8G8B - chains C and J of the 11 polymer chains in the assembly; structure by electron microscopy, 4.30 A resolution (low resolution: residue-level contacts below are approximate; hydrogen-bond / salt-bridge calls are withheld).

[Chain C]
Protein: Histone H2A
Organism: Xenopus laevis
UniProtKB: Q6AZJ8 (Q6AZJ8_XENLA); residues 1-129 here correspond to UniProt positions 2-130 (UniProt number = residue number + 1)
Sequence (129 residues; numbered 1 to 129; the number before each row is that of its first residue):
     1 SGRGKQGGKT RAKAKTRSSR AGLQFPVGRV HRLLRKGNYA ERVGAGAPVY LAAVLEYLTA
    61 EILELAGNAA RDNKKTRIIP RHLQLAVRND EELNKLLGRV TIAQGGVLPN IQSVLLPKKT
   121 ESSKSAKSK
Disordered / not traced: 1-10, 119-129

[Chain J]
Molecule: nMatn1 DNA (bottom strand, 168-MER)
Sequence (186 nucleotides; numbered -112 to 73; the number before each row is that of its first residue; numbers below 1 keep their minus sign (DT-112 is residue -112)):
  -112 TGCATGTATG TGTATGCATA TGCTAATGTG TGCATGTGTG TGACTATGTG CGCATGCATG
   -52 TGCATGTGTG TGCATATACG TGTGTGCATG CATGTGCATA TATGTGTGCA CGTGTGTGTG
     8 CATGTGTGTG TATGTGTATA TATTAACCTG TGTGCATTGT GTGCATATAT TAGCATGTGT
    68 GCATGT
Disordered / not traced: -112 to -97, 72-73

[Interface between chain C and chain J]
Contacting residue pairs (14; chain C residue first):
  Arg29(C) - DG48(J)
  Arg29(C) - DT49(J)
  Arg42(C) - DT38(J)
  Arg42(C) - DG39(J)
  Val43(C) - DT38(J)
  Val43(C) - DG39(J)
  Gly44(C) - DT38(J)
  Ala45(C) - DT38(J)
  Lys75(C) - DT58(J)
  Thr76(C) - DT57(J)
  Thr76(C) - DT58(J)
  Arg77(C) - DT57(J)
  Arg77(C) - DT58(J)
  Lys118(C) - DC-4(J)
Also at the interface, not in a pair above, chain C (15 interface residues in all): Arg11, Ala14, Thr16, His31, Arg35, Glu41
Also at the interface, not in a pair above, chain J (11 interface residues in all): DG37, DA43, DG46, DT47

[Overview]
15 residues of chain C and 11 residues of chain J are in contact.
Here chain C is Histone H2A (Xenopus laevis) and chain J is nMatn1 DNA (bottom strand, 168-MER). Entry 8G8B
(Nucleosome with human nMatn1 sequence in complex with Human Oct4) was determined by electron microscopy,
deposited together with 8G87, 8G88, 8G8E and 8G8G.
